Entry 8SND (electron microscopy, 3.10 A resolution); this record covers chains A and C of the 3 polymer chains in the assembly.

[Chain A]
Molecule: Hyaluronan synthase
Organism: Paramecium bursaria Chlorella virus CZ-2
UniProt: M1H2Q1 (M1H2Q1_9PHYC); residues 2-561 here = UniProt positions 2-561
Chain sequence (574 residues; row label = number of the first residue in the row; numbering starts at 0):
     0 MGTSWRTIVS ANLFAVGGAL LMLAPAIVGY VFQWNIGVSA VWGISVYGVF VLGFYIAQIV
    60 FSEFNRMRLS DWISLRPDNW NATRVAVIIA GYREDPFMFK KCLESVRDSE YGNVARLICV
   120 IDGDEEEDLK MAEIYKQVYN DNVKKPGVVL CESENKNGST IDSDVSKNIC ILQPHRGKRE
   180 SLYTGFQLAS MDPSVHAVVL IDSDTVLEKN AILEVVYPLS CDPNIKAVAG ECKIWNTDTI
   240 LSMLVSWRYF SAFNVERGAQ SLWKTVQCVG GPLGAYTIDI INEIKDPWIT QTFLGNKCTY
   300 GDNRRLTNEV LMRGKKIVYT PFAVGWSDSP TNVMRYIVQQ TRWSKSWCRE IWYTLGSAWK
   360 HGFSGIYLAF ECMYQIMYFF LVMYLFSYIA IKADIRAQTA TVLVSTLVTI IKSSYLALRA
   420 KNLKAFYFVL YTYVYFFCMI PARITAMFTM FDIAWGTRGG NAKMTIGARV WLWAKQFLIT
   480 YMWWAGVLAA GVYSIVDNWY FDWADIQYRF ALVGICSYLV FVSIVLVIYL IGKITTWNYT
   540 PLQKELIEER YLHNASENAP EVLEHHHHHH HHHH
Unresolved in the structure: 0-37, 452-466, 553-573
Sequence notes: expression tag (0-1, 562-573); engineered mutation Asn302 (Asp in M1H2Q1)
Metal / ion sites: Mn2+ site 1 near Glu93 (its only coordinating residue here); Mn2+ site 2: Asp327 (together with uridine-5'-diphosphate-glucuronic acid)
Small-molecule neighbours:
  - 1,2-Distearoyl-sn-glycerophosphoethanolamine (3PE): Ile394, Gln397, Ile494, Asn497, Trp498, Tyr499, Phe500, Tyr507, Leu511
  - N-acetylglucosamine (NAG; 2-acetamido-2-deoxy-beta-D-glucopyranose): Cys231, Tyr248, Phe252, Arg256, Cys267, Gly269, Gly270, Pro271, Gly300, Asn302, Arg303, Trp342, Ser345
  - uridine-5'-diphosphate-glucuronic acid (UGA): Ala89, Gly90, Tyr91, Glu93, Asp121, His174, Gly176, Lys177, Asp201, Ser202, Asp203, Gly270, Pro271, Gly300, Asp301, Asn302, Gln338, Arg341, Trp342
From the paper describing this entry:
  - binding site for N-acetylglucosamine: Arg256, Cys267, Gly270, Trp342, Ser345
  - binding site for uridine-5'-diphosphate-glucuronic acid: Lys177, Asp201, Gly300 to Arg303, Arg341, Trp342
  - mutagenesis - W454A, W454F, G455A: abolished catalytic activity
  - mutagenesis - R457K: decreased catalytic activity

[Chain C]
Molecule: Nanobody 881
Organism: Lama glama
Notes: antibody fragment or engineered binder
Chain sequence (137 residues; each row starts with the number of its first residue; note: 3 numbers in that range are skipped by the numbering (no residue carries them; nothing is unmodelled there); a row labelled like 60A-60D holds insertion residues (60A, then the next letters in order)):
     1 QVQLVESGGG LVQAGGSLRL ACAASGRIFS SDTLAWFRRA PGKEREFVAA SRWSGGGTDY
60A-60D ADSV
    64 KGRFTFSRDN TFNTMCLEMN SLKPEDTAVY YCALRTARDS YYYTRNPTGY DYWGQGTQVT
   124 VSSHHHHHHE PEA
Unresolved in the structure: 60A-60D, 122-136
Disulfides: Cys22-Cys95

[How chain A and chain C interact]
Pairs across the interface (29; chain A residue first):
  Arg83(A) with Tyr105(C)
  Glu103(A) with Arg27(C), salt bridge; Phe29(C)
  Arg106(A) with Phe29(C); Ser31(C); Thr99(C); Arg101(C)
  Asp107(A) with Arg27(C), salt bridge; Phe29(C); Ser30(C), hydrogen bond (backbone-side chain)
  Ser108(A) with Ser30(C)
  Glu109(A) with Ser54(C), hydrogen bond (backbone-side chain)
  Gly111(A) with Arg52(C)
  Val113(A) with Tyr104(C)
  Lys135(A) with Arg101(C), hydrogen bond (backbone-side chain)
  Gln136(A) with Arg101(C), hydrogen bond (backbone-side chain)
  Val137(A) with Arg101(C)
  Tyr138(A) with Arg101(C); Tyr104(C), hydrogen bond
  Asn139(A) with Arg101(C), hydrogen bond (backbone-backbone); Asp102(C)
  Ser165(A) with Ser103(C), hydrogen bond (backbone-side chain); Tyr105(C)
  Lys166(A) with Asp102(C)
  Asn167(A) with Ala100(C), hydrogen bond (side chain-backbone); Arg101(C), hydrogen bond (side chain-backbone); Asp102(C), hydrogen bond (backbone-backbone); Tyr104(C)
  Lys208(A) with Ser30(C)
Interface residues without a listed pair, chain A (19 interface residues in all): Ala114, Leu116
Interface residues without a listed pair, chain C (14 interface residues in all): Asp32

[Summary]
Chain A and chain C form an interface of 19 and 14 residues respectively, with 10 hydrogen bonds and 2 salt
bridges. Polar contacts include Glu103(A)-Arg27(C), Asp107(A)-Arg27(C) and Asp107(A)-Ser30(C). From the paper:
a binding site for N-acetylglucosamine at Arg256(A), Cys267(A) and Gly270(A) among others; W454A, W454F and
G455A of chain A abolish catalytic activity.
Chain A is Hyaluronan synthase (Paramecium bursaria Chlorella virus CZ-2) and chain C is Nanobody 881 (Lama
glama); the structure, Chlorella virus Hyaluronan Synthase bound to GlcNAc primer and UDP-GlcA, was determined
by electron microscopy together with 8SMM, 8SMN, 8SMP, 8SNC and 8SNE from the same study.
